PDB entry 4HNM | X-ray diffraction, 2.90 A resolution | chain A

# Chain A
Molecule: Beta-catenin-like protein 1
Source organism: Homo sapiens
UniProt: Q8WYA6 (CTBL1_HUMAN); residue numbers follow UniProt; this construct covers 75-563
Chain sequence (489 residues; each row starts with the number of its first residue):
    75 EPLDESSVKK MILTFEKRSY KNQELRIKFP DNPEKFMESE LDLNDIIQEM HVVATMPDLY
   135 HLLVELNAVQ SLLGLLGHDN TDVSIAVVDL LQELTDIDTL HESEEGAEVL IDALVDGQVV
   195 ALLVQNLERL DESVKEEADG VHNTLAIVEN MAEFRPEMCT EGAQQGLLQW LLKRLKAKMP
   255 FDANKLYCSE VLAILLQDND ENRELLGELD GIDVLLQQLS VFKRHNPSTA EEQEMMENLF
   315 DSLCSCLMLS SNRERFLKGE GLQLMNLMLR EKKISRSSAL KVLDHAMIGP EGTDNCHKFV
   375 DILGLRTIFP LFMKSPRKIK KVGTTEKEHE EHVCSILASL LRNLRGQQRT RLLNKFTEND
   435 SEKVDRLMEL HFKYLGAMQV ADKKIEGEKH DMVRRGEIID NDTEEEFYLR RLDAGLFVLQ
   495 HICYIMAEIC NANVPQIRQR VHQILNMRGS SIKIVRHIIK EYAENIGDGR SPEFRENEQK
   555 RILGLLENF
Not modelled in the structure: 105-109
Modified positions: Mse85, Mse111, Mse124, Mse130, Mse225, Mse232, Mse253, Mse309, Mse310, Mse322, Mse339, Mse342, Mse361, Mse387, Mse442, Mse452, Mse466, Mse500, Mse521 (selenomethionine; parent Met)
Swiss-Prot annotation at these positions:
  - motif: Mse130 to L140 (Nuclear export signal (NES))
  - modified residue: K91 (N6-acetyllysine), S389 (Phosphoserine), S545 (Phosphoserine)
  - natural variant: Mse466 (M466V: In IMD99)
  - mutagenesis: Mse521 to F563 (No change in NLS binding nor folding)

# Summary
From UniProt: 2 mutagenesis sites.
Chain A is Beta-catenin-like protein 1 (Homo sapiens); the structure, Crystal structure of human
catenin-beta-like 1 56 kDa fragment, was determined by X-ray diffraction together with 4HM9 from the same
study.
